PDB entry 3HO4 | X-ray diffraction, 3.10 A resolution | chain A

# Chain A
Protein: Hedgehog-interacting protein
From: Homo sapiens
Reference sequence: Q96QV1 (HHIP_HUMAN); numbering as in UniProt (aligned over 193-667)
Chain sequence (481 residues; numbered 193 to 673; the number before each row is that of its first residue):
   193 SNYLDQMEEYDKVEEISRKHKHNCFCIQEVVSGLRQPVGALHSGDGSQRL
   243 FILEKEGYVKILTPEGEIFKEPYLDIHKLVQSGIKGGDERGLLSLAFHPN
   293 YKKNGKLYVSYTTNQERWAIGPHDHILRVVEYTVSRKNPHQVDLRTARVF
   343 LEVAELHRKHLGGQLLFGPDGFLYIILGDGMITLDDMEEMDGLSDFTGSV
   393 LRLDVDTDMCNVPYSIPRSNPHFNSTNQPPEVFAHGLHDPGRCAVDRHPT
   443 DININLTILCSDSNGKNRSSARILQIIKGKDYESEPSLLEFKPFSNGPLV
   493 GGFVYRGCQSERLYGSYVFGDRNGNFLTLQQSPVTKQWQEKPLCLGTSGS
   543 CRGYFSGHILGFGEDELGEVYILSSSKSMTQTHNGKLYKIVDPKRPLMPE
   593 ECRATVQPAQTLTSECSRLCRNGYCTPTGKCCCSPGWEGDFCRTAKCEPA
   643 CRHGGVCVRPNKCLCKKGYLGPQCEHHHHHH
Disordered / not traced: 193-213, 306-314, 441-446, 570-573, 670-673
Disulfides: Cys216-Cys536, Cys218-Cys543, Cys402-Cys624, Cys435-Cys452, Cys500-Cys594, Cys608-Cys617, Cys612-Cys623, Cys625-Cys634, Cys639-Cys649, Cys643-Cys655, Cys657-Cys666
Modified positions: Mse199, Mse571 (selenomethionine); Mse373, Mse379, Mse382, Mse401, Mse590 (selenomethionine; parent Met)
Sequence notes: expression tag (668-673)
Swiss-Prot annotation at these positions:
  - region: Leu376 to Phe388 (Interaction with SHH zinc binding site)
  - binding site (Zn(2+)): Asp383
  - glycosylation (N-linked (GlcNAc...) asparagine): Asn416, Asn447, Asn459
  - mutagenesis: Glu380 (E380A: Abolishes SHH binding), Mse382 (M382A: Abolishes SHH binding), Asp383 (D383A/R: Abolishes SHH binding), Asp387 (D387A: Abolishes SHH binding)

# Overview
From UniProt: Zn2+-binding residue Asp383 and 4 mutagenesis sites.
Chain A is Hedgehog-interacting protein (Homo sapiens); the structure, Crystal structure of
Hedgehog-interacting protein (HHIP), was determined by X-ray diffraction (same publication as 3HO3).
